Entry 9CTU (electron microscopy, 3.03 A resolution); this record covers chains E and B of the 6 polymer chains in the assembly.

== Chain E ==
Name: short conformation Fab light chain
From: Mus musculus
Notes: antibody fragment or engineered binder
Chain sequence (238 residues; each row starts with the number of its first residue; numbers below 1 keep their minus sign (Met-19 is residue -19)):
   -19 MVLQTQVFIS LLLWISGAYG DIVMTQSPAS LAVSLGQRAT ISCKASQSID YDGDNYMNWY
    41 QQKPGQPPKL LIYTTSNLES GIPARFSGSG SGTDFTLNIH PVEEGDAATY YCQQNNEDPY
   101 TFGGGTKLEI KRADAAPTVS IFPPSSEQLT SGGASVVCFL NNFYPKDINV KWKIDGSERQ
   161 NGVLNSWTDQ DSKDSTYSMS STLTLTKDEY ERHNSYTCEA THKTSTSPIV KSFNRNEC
Disordered / not traced: -19 to 0
Disulfides: Cys23-Cys92, Cys138-Cys198

== Chain B ==
Name: Membrane protein
From: Severe acute respiratory syndrome coronavirus 2
UniProt: P0DTC5 (VME1_SARS2); residue numbers follow UniProt; this construct covers 1-222
Chain sequence (231 residues; numbered 1 to 231; the number before each row is that of its first residue):
     1 MADSNGTITV EELKKLLEQW NLVIGFLFLT WICLLQFAYA NRNRFLYIIK LIFLWLLWPV
    61 TLACFVLAAV YRINWITGGI AIAMACLVGL MWLSYFIASF RLFARTRSMW SFNPETNILL
   121 NVPLHGTILT RPLLESELVI GAVILRGHLR IAGHHLGRCD IKDLPKEITV ATSRTLSYYK
   181 LGASQRVAGD SGFAAYSRYR IGNYKLNTDH SSSSDNIALL VQSNSLEVLF Q
Disordered / not traced: 1-15, 205-231
Construct notes: expression tag (223-231)
Curated features (UniProtKB/Swiss-Prot):
  - glycosylation: Asn5 (N-linked (GlcNAc...) asparagine)
  - natural variant: Asp3 (D3G: In strain: Omicron/BA.1; D3N: In strain: Omicron/BA.5, Omicron/BQ.1.1), Gln19 (Q19E: In strain: Omicron/BA.1, Omicron/BA.2 and 7 more), Ala63 (A63T: In strain: Omicron/BA.1, Omicron/BA.2 and 7 more), Ile82 (I82T: In strain: Eta/B.1.525 and Delta/B.1.617.2)
  - mutagenesis: Arg42 to Arg44 (Partial loss of N-RNA binding)
Ion coordination: K+: Ser99, Ser111, Asn113, Thr116, Asn117
Residues lining bound ligands: 1PX ((2S,3R,4E)-2-(hexadecanoylamino)-3-hydroxyoctadec-4-en-1-yl dihydrogen phosphate): Arg44, Phe45, Ile48, Leu51, Ile52, Trp55, Met109, Trp110, Phe112, Asn113, Pro114, Ile128, Leu129, Thr130, Arg131
Reported in the primary citation:
  - binding site for 1PX: Arg44, Phe45, Ile48, Leu51, Ile52, Trp55, Met109, Trp110, Pro114, Arg131

== Interface between chain E and chain B ==
Residue-residue contacts (29; chain E residue first):
  Tyr31(E) - Thr175(B)
  Tyr31(E) - Arg198(B)
  Tyr31(E) - Ile201(B)  hydrophobic
  Asp34(E) - Leu138(B)
  Tyr36(E) - Leu138(B)
  Tyr36(E) - Arg198(B)  hydrogen bond
  Tyr36(E) - Tyr199(B)
  Tyr36(E) - Ile201(B)  hydrophobic
  Asn38(E) - Tyr199(B)
  Leu50(E) - Lys180(B)
  Tyr53(E) - Lys180(B)
  Tyr53(E) - Gly182(B)
  Tyr53(E) - Ser197(B)  hydrogen bond
  Tyr53(E) - Tyr199(B)  hydrophobic
  Thr54(E) - Arg198(B)  hydrogen bond (side chain-backbone)
  Thr54(E) - Tyr199(B)
  Asn57(E) - Ser197(B)
  Glu59(E) - Lys180(B)  salt bridge
  Ser60(E) - Gly182(B)  hydrogen bond (side chain-backbone)
  Asn95(E) - Tyr199(B)
  Asn95(E) - Arg200(B)
  Asn95(E) - Ile201(B)  hydrogen bond (backbone-backbone)
  Asn96(E) - Ile201(B)
  Asn96(E) - Asn203(B)
  Glu97(E) - Asn203(B)
  Asp98(E) - Asn203(B)
  Tyr100(E) - Arg200(B)
  Tyr100(E) - Ile201(B)  hydrogen bond (side chain-backbone)
  Tyr100(E) - Gly202(B)
Interface residues without a listed pair, chain B (12 interface residues in all): Leu181

== In short ==
15 residues of chain E face 12 of chain B across their interface; the contacts include 6 hydrogen bonds and 1
salt bridge. Among the polar pairs are Glu59(E)-Lys180(B), Tyr36(E)-Arg198(B) and Tyr53(E)-Ser197(B). Chain B
binds compound 1PX. From the paper: a binding site for 1PX at Arg44(B), Phe45(B) and Ile48(B) among others.
Chain E is short conformation Fab light chain (Mus musculus) and chain B is Membrane protein (Severe acute
respiratory syndrome coronavirus 2); the structure, Cryo-EM structure of SARS-CoV-2 M (short
conformation)bound to C1P, was determined by electron microscopy (same publication as 9CTW).
